PDB entry 6VFF | X-ray diffraction, 2.80 A resolution | chains B and C of the 4 polymer chains in the assembly

== Chain B ==
Protein: Double-stranded RNA-specific editase 1
Organism: Homo sapiens
Notes: EC 3.5.4.37
UniProt: P78563 (RED1_HUMAN), isoform P78563-4; residues 215-701 here correspond to UniProt positions 243-729 (UniProt number = residue number + 28)
Amino-acid sequence (488 residues; each row starts with the number of its first residue):
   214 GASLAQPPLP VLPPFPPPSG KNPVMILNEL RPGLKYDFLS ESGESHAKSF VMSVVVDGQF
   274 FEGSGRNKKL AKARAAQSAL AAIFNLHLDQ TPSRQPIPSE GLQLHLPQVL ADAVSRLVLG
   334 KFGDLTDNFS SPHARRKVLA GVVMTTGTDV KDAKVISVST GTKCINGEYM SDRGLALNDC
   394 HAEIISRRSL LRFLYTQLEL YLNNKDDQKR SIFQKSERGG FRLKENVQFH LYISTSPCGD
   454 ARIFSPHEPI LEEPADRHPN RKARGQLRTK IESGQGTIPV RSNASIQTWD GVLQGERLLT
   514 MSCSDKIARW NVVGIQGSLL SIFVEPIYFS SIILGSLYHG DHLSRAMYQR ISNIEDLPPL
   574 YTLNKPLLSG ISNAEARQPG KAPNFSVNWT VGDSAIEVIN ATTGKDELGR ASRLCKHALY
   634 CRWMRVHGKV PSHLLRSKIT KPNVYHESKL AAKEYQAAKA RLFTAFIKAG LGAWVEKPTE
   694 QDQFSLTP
Not modelled in the structure: 214-234, 462-475, 496-511, 701
Sequence notes: expression tag (214); engineered mutation Gln488 (Glu516 in P78563)
Metal / ion sites: Zn2+: His394, Cys451, Cys516
Residues lining bound ligands: inositol hexakisphosphate (IHP): Asn391, Asp392, Ile397, Arg400, Arg401, Thr513, Lys519, Arg522, Gly530, Ser531, Lys629, Tyr658, Lys662, Tyr668, Lys672, Trp687, Val688, Glu689, Lys690, Gln694, Asp695
What the authors report for this chain:
  - binding site for the 32-nt RNA strand (chain C): Glu242, Asn280, Lys281, Arg455, His460
  - self-association interface (contacts with another copy of this molecule); pairs are residue here / residue on that copy: Arg455-Asp503 (hydrogen bond), His460-Glu381, Arg481-Glu693, Arg590-Glu485, Arg590-Val505 (hydrogen bond), Gly452, Arg455, Phe457, Ser458, His460, Arg481, Gln488, Thr490, Arg590, Gly593
  - conformationally variable residues (order/disorder transition): Pro462 to Lys475
  - mutagenesis - E488Q/D503A, E488Q/W502A, E488Q/T501A: decreased binding to protein dimer
  - mutagenesis - E488Q/D503A (1000-fold): decreased catalytic activity on D site editing
  - mutagenesis - E488Q/W502A (17-fold), T501A, W502A, D503A: decreased catalytic activity
  - mutagenesis - E488Q/T501A: increased catalytic activity
  - mutagenesis - E488Q/D503A: increased catalytic activity on GLI1 site
  - mutagenesis - E488Q/D503A, E488Q/W502A, E488Q/T501A: decreased binding to the 32-nt RNA strand (chain C)

== Chain C ==
Molecule: 32-nt RNA strand
Sequence (32 nucleotides; row label = number of the first residue in the row):
     1 GCUCGCGAUG CUXGAGGGCU CUGAUAGCUA CG
Modified positions: 8AZ (8-aza-nebularine-5'-monophosphate) at position 13
Metal / ion sites: Zn2+: 8AZ_13 (shared with 3 residues of chain A)

== Interface between chain B and chain C ==
Pairs across the interface (12; chain B residue first):
  Glu242(B) with G27(C), hydrogen bond to the sugar
  Ser258(B) with G16(C), hydrogen bond to the base
  His259(B) with G16(C), sugar contact
  Lys261(B) with G17(C), hydrogen bond to the sugar
  Phe263(B) with G17(C), phosphate contact; G18(C), sugar contact
  Arg279(B) with G16(C), phosphate contact; G17(C), salt bridge to the phosphate
  Asn280(B) with G17(C), hydrogen bond to the phosphate; G18(C), phosphate contact
  Lys281(B) with G18(C), hydrogen bond to the phosphate; C19(C), salt bridge to the phosphate
Interface residues without a listed pair, chain C (6 interface residues in all): A15

== Overview ==
Chain B and chain C form an interface of 8 and 6 residues respectively, with 5 hydrogen bonds and 2 salt
bridges. Polar pairs include Ser258(B)-G16(C), Glu242(B)-G27(C) and Lys261(B)-G17(C). From the paper: a
binding site for the 32-nt RNA strand (chain C) at Glu242(B), Asn280(B) and Lys281(B) among others;
E488Q/W502A, T501A and W502A of chain B, among others, reduce catalytic activity; 6 substitutions were tested
in all.
Here chain B is Double-stranded RNA-specific editase 1 (Homo sapiens) and chain C is a 32-nt RNA strand. Entry
6VFF (Dimer of Human Adenosine Deaminase Acting on dsRNA (ADAR2) mutant E488Q bound to dsRNA sequence derived
...) was determined by X-ray diffraction.
